Entry 9CZ1 (electron microscopy, 3.50 A resolution); this record covers chains XR and XT of the 24 polymer chains in the assembly.

Chain XR (and XT):
Protein: Modulator of FtsH protease HflC
Source organism: Escherichia coli
Notes: chain XT of this document is another copy of the same molecule, construct and numbering; everything in this record applies to it too
UniProtKB: A0A376L393 (A0A376L393_ECOLX); residues 1-334 here correspond to UniProt positions 21-354 (UniProt number = residue number + 20)
Amino-acid sequence (334 residues; row label = number of the first residue in the row):
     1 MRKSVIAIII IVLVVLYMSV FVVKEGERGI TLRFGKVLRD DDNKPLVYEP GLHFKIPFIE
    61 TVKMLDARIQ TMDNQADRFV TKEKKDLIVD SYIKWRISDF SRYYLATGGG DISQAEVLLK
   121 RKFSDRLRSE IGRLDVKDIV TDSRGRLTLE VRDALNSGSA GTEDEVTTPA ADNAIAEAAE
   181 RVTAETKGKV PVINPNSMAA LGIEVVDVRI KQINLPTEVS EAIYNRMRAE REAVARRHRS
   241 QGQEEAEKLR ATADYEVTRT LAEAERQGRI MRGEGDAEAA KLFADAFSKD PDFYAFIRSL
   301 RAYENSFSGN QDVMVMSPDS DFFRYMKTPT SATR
Disordered / not traced: 1-220, 330-334 (chain XT: 1-228, 330-334)

Chain XR / chain XT interface:
Pairs across the interface (14; chain XR residue first):
  Asp292(XR) - Tyr325(XT)
  Ala295(XR) - Tyr325(XT)
  Phe296(XR) - Tyr325(XT)  hydrophobic
  Ser299(XR) - Tyr325(XT)
  Tyr303(XR) - Phe322(XT)  hydrogen bond (side chain-backbone)
  Tyr303(XR) - Phe323(XT)
  Tyr303(XR) - Tyr325(XT)
  Tyr303(XR) - Met326(XT)  hydrophobic
  Phe307(XR) - Phe323(XT)  hydrophobic
  Met314(XR) - Met326(XT)  hydrophobic
  Met316(XR) - Met326(XT)  hydrophobic
  Asp321(XR) - Lys327(XT)
  Asp321(XR) - Thr328(XT)  hydrogen bond (side chain-backbone)
  Arg324(XR) - Thr328(XT)  hydrogen bond
Interface residues without a listed pair, chain XR (11 interface residues in all): Leu300
Interface residues without a listed pair, chain XT (7 interface residues in all): Arg324

Overview:
Chain XR and chain XT form an interface of 11 and 7 residues respectively, with 3 hydrogen bonds. Among the
polar pairs are Tyr303(XR)-Phe322(XT), Asp321(XR)-Thr328(XT) and Arg324(XR)-Thr328(XT).
Chain XR and chain XT are both Modulator of FtsH protease HflC (Escherichia coli); the structure, Cryo-EM
structure of a 'hat' portion of FtsH.HflK.HflC complex, was determined by electron microscopy.
